Entry 4CLC (X-ray diffraction, 2.80 A resolution); this record covers chains B and D of the 5 polymer chains in the assembly.

[Chain B]
Name: UPF0303 protein YBR137W
Organism: Saccharomyces cerevisiae
Reference sequence: P38276 (YBY7_YEAST); residue numbers follow UniProt; this construct covers 1-179
Amino-acid sequence (179 residues; each row starts with the number of its first residue):
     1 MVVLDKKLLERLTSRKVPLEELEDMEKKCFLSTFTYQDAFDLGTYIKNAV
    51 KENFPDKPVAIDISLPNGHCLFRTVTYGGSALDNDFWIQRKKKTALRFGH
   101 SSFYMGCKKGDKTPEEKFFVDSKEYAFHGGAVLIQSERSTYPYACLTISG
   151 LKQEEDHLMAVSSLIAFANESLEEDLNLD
Disordered / not traced: 171-179
Construct notes: conflict Lys28 (Arg in P38276), Lys47 (Arg in P38276), Asp56 (Glu in P38276), Thr140 (Asp in P38276)

[Chain D]
Name: UPF0303 protein YBR137W
Organism: Saccharomyces cerevisiae
Reference sequence: P38276 (YBY7_YEAST); numbering as in UniProt (aligned over 1-179)
Amino-acid sequence (179 residues; row label = number of the first residue in the row):
     1 MVVLDKKLLERLTSRKVPLEQLEDMEKRCFLSTFTYQDAFDLGTYIRNAV
    51 KENFPEKPVAIDISLPNGHCLFRTVTYGGSALDNDFWIQRKKKTALRFGH
   101 SSFYMGCKKGDKTPEEKFFVDSKEYAFHGGAVLIQSERSDYPYACLTISG
   151 LKQEEDHLMAVSSLIAFANESLEEDLNLD
Disordered / not traced: 174-179
Construct notes: conflict Gln21 (Glu in P38276)

[Chain B / chain D interface]
Contacting residue pairs - 14 pairs, chain B then chain D:
  Arg97(B) - Ala81(D)
  Arg97(B) - Leu82(D)
  Arg97(B) - Asp83(D)  salt bridge
  Arg97(B) - Phe86(D)
  Phe98(B) - Asp83(D)
  Gly99(B) - Ala81(D)
  Pro114(B) - Lys123(D)  hydrogen bond (backbone-side chain)
  Glu115(B) - Lys123(D)
  Phe119(B) - Trp87(D)  hydrophobic
  Phe119(B) - Arg90(D)
  Phe119(B) - Ser122(D)
  Phe119(B) - Lys123(D)
  Phe119(B) - His128(D)
  Tyr141(B) - Val75(D)
Other interface residues (no listed pair), chain B (10 interface residues in all): Val120, Tyr125, Thr140
Other interface residues (no listed pair), chain D (12 interface residues in all): Gly78, Ser80

[In short]
10 residues of chain B and 12 residues of chain D are in contact, with 1 hydrogen bond and 1 salt bridge.
Among the polar pairs are Arg97(B)-Asp83(D) and Pro114(B)-Lys123(D).
Chain B is UPF0303 protein YBR137W and chain D is UPF0303 protein YBR137W, both from Saccharomyces cerevisiae;
the structure, Crystal structure of Ybr137w protein, was determined by X-ray diffraction.
